7MKE - chains J and L of the 8 polymer chains in the assembly; structure by electron microscopy, 3.70 A resolution.

Chain J:
Molecule: DNA-directed RNA polymerase subunit beta'
Source organism: Escherichia coli
Notes: EC 2.7.7.6
Reference sequence: A0A4S1NBU2 (A0A4S1NBU2_ECOLX); numbering as in UniProt (aligned over 1-1407)
Sequence (1407 residues; numbered 1 to 1407; the number before each row is that of its first residue):
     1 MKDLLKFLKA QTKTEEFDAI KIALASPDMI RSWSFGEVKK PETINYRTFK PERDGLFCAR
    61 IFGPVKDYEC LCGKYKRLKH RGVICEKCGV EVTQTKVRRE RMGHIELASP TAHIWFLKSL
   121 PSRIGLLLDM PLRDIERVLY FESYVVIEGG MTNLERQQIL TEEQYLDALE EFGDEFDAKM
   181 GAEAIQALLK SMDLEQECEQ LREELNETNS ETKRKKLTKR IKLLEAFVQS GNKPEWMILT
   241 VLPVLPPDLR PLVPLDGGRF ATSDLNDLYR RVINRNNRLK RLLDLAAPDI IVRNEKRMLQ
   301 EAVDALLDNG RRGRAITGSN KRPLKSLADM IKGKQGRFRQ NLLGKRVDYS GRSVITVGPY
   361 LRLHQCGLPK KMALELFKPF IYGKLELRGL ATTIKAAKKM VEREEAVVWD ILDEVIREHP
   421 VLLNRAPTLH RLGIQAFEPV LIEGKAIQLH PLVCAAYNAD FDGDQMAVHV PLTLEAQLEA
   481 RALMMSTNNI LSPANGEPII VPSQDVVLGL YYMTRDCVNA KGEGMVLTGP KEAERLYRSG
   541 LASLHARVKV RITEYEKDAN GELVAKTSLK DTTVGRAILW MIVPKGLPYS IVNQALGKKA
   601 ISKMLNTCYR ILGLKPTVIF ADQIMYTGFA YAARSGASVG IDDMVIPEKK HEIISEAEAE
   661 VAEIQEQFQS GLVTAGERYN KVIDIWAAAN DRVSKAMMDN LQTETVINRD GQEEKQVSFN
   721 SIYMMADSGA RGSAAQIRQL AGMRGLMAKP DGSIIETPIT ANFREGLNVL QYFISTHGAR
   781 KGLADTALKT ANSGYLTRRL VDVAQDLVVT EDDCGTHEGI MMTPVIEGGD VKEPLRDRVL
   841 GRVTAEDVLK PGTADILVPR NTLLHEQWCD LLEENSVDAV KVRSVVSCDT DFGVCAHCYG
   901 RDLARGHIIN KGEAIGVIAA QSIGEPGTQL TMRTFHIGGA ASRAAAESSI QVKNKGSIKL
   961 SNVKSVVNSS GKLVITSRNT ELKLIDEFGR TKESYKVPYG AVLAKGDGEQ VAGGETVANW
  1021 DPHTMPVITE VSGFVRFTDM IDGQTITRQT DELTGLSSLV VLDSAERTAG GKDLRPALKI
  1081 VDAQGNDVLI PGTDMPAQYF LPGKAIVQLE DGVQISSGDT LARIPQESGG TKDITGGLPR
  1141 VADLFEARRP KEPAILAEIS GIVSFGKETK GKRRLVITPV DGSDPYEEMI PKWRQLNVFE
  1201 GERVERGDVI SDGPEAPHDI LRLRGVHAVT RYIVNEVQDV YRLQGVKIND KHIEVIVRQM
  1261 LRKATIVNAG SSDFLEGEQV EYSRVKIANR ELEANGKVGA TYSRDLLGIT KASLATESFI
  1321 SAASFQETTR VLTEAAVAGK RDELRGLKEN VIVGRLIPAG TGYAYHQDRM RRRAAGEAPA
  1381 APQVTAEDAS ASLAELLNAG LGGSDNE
Not modelled in the structure: 1-15, 302, 932-947, 1127-1134, 1376-1407
Differences from the reference sequence: conflict Val1384 (Met in A0A4S1NBU2)
Ion coordination: Zn2+ site 1: Cys70, Cys72, Cys85, Cys88; Mg2+: Asp460, Asp462, Asp464; Zn2+ site 2: Cys814, Cys888, Cys895, Cys898

Chain L:
Molecule: RNA polymerase sigma factor RpoD
Source organism: Escherichia coli
Reference sequence: Q0P6L9 (Q0P6L9_ECOLX); residues 1-613 here = UniProt positions 1-613
Sequence (613 residues; numbered 1 to 613; the number before each row is that of its first residue):
     1 MEQNPQSQLK LLVTRGKEQG YLTYAEVNDH LPEDIVDSDQ IEDIIQMIND MGIQVMEEAP
    61 DADDLMLAEN TADEDAAEAA AQVLSSVESE IGRTTDPVRM YMREMGTVEL LTREGEIDIA
   121 KRIEDGINQV QCSVAEYPEA ITYLLEQYDR VEAEEARLSD LITGFVDPNA EEDLAPTATH
   181 VGSELSQEDL DDDEDEDEED GDDDSADDDN SIDPELAREK FAELRAQYVV TRDTIKAKGR
   241 SHATAQEEIL KLSEVFKQFR LVPKQFDYLV NSMRVMMDRV RTQERLIMKL CVEQCKMPKK
   301 NFITLFTGNE TSDTWFNAAI AMNKPWSEKL HDVSEEVHRA LQKLQQIEEE TGLTIEQVKD
   361 INRRMSIGEA KARRAKKEMV EANLRLVISI AKKYTNRGLQ FLDLIQEGNI GLMKAVDKFE
   421 YRRGYKFSTY ATWWIRQAIT RSIADQARTI RIPVHMIETI NKLNRISRQM LQEMGREPTP
   481 EELAERMLMP EDKIRKVLKI AKEPISMETP IGDDEDSHLG DFIEDTTLEL PLDSATTESL
   541 RAATHDVLAG LTAREAKVLR MRFGIDMNTD YTLEEVGKQF DVTRERIRQI EAKALRKLRH
   601 PSRSEVLRSF LDD
Not modelled in the structure: 1-90, 167-214, 236-243, 612-613
Ligand contacts:
  - chapso (1N7), molecule 1: Ile505, Thr509, Pro510, Ile511
  - chapso (1N7), molecule 2: Ile511, Leu519, Phe522

Chain J / chain L interface:
Pairs across the interface (73; chain J residue first):
  Glu42(J) - Arg451(L)
  Thr43(J) - Thr449(L)
  Thr43(J) - Ile450(L)
  Ile44(J) - Ile450(L)  hydrophobic
  Tyr46(J) - Arg451(L)
  Tyr46(J) - Pro453(L)
  Lys79(J) - Thr569(L)
  Arg133(J) - Gly92(L)  hydrogen bond (side chain-backbone)
  Arg137(J) - Ile91(L)
  Tyr140(J) - Thr95(L)
  Glu142(J) - Gly92(L)  hydrogen bond (side chain-backbone)
  Glu142(J) - Arg103(L)  salt bridge
  Pro251(J) - Met507(L)  hydrophobic
  Val253(J) - Met507(L)  hydrophobic
  Val253(J) - Ile523(L)  hydrophobic
  Leu255(J) - Ile523(L)  hydrophobic
  Arg259(J) - Lys502(L)
  Arg259(J) - Glu503(L)  hydrogen bond (side chain-backbone)
  Arg259(J) - Ile505(L)
  Phe260(J) - Pro504(L)
  Phe260(J) - Ile505(L)  hydrogen bond (backbone-backbone)
  Ala261(J) - Ile505(L)
  Ala261(J) - Met507(L)
  Ala261(J) - Ile523(L)  hydrophobic
  Thr262(J) - Ile505(L)  hydrogen bond (backbone-backbone)
  Thr262(J) - Ser506(L)
  Thr262(J) - Met507(L)  hydrogen bond (backbone-backbone)
  Asp264(J) - Ser506(L)  hydrogen bond
  Asp264(J) - Glu508(L)
  Arg270(J) - Ala447(L)  hydrogen bond (side chain-backbone)
  Arg270(J) - Arg448(L)  hydrogen bond (side chain-backbone)
  Arg270(J) - Thr449(L)
  Arg271(J) - Gln400(L)
  Asn274(J) - Gln446(L)
  Arg275(J) - Gln400(L)
  Arg275(J) - Asp403(L)  salt bridge
  Arg278(J) - Asp403(L)  salt bridge
  Arg278(J) - Glu407(L)  salt bridge
  Arg278(J) - Ile410(L)
  Arg278(J) - Gln446(L)
  Arg281(J) - Ile410(L)
  Leu282(J) - Gln406(L)
  Leu282(J) - Ile410(L)  hydrophobic
  Ala286(J) - Lys377(L)  hydrogen bond (backbone-side chain)
  Ala287(J) - Lys377(L)  hydrogen bond (backbone-side chain)
  Pro288(J) - Lys377(L)
  Ile290(J) - Glu104(L)
  Ile290(J) - Glu381(L)
  Ile291(J) - Gln406(L)  hydrogen bond (backbone-side chain)
  Ile291(J) - Asn409(L)
  Arg293(J) - Glu104(L)  salt bridge
  Asn294(J) - Tyr101(L)
  Asn294(J) - Leu402(L)
  Asn294(J) - Gln406(L)
  Glu295(J) - Gln406(L)
  Arg297(J) - Met100(L)
  Arg297(J) - Glu104(L)  salt bridge
  Met298(J) - Leu402(L)
  Met298(J) - Asp403(L)
  Met298(J) - Gln406(L)
  Glu301(J) - Pro97(L)
  Arg312(J) - Thr95(L)
  Gly313(J) - Thr95(L)
  Asn320(J) - Thr509(L)
  Arg322(J) - Pro510(L)
  Lys325(J) - Glu508(L)  salt bridge
  Gln335(J) - Asp516(L)
  Thr393(J) - Ser609(L)
  Ile394(J) - Leu532(L)  hydrophobic
  Ile394(J) - Ala535(L)  hydrophobic
  Ile394(J) - Thr536(L)
  Lys395(J) - Thr536(L)
  Lys398(J) - Leu532(L)
Other interface residues (no listed pair), chain J (53 interface residues in all): Pro41, Lys96, Gly258, Ser263, Ile316, Ser319, Lys321, Thr392
Other interface residues (no listed pair), chain L (51 interface residues in all): Arg93, Val380, Asn396, Met413, Lys499, Ile500, His518, Thr527, Leu528, Val606, Phe610

Summary:
53 residues of chain J and 51 residues of chain L are in contact, with 12 hydrogen bonds and 7 salt bridges.
Polar contacts include Glu142(J)-Arg103(L), Arg275(J)-Asp403(L) and Arg278(J)-Asp403(L). Ligands of chain L:
chapso. Cys70(J), Cys72(J), Cys85(J) and Cys88(J) form the Zn2+ site 1.
Here chain J is DNA-directed RNA polymerase subunit beta' and chain L is RNA polymerase sigma factor RpoD,
both from Escherichia coli. Entry 7MKE (Cryo-EM structure of Escherichia coli RNA polymerase bound to lambda
PR promoter DNA (class 2)) was determined by electron microscopy (same publication as 7MKD, 7MKI and 7MKJ).
